9FFZ - chains A and F of the 6 polymer chains in the assembly; structure by electron microscopy, 3.30 A resolution.

[Chain A]
Name: Gamma-aminobutyric acid receptor subunit alpha-1
Organism: Homo sapiens
Reference sequence: P14867 (GBRA1_HUMAN); residues 5-429 here correspond to UniProt positions 32-456 (UniProt number = residue number + 27)
Amino-acid sequence (411 residues; numbered -52 to 429; 71 numbers in that range are skipped by the numbering (no residue carries them; nothing is unmodelled there); the number before each row is that of its first residue; numbers below 1 keep their minus sign (Met-52 is residue -52)):
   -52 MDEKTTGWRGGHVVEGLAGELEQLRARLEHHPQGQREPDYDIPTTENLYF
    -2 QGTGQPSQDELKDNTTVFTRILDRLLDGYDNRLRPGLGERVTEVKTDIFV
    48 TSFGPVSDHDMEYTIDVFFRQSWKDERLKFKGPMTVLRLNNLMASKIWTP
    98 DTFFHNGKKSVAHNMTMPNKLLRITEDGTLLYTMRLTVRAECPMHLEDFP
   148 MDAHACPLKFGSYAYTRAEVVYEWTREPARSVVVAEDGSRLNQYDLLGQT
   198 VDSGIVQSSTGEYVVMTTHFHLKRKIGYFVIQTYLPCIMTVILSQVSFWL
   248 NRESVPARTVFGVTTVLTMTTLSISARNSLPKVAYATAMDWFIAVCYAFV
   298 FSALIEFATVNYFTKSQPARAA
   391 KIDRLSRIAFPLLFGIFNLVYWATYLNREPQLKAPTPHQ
Unresolved in the structure: -52 to 9, 419-429
Construct notes: initiating methionine (-52); expression tag (-51 to 4); linker (313-319)
Curated features (UniProtKB/Swiss-Prot):
  - binding site (4-aminobutanoate): Arg67, Thr130
  - binding site (3alpha-hydroxy-5alpha-pregnan-11,20-dione): Trp246
  - glycosylation (N-linked (GlcNAc...) asparagine): Asn11, Asn111
Disulfide bonds: Cys139-Cys153
Glycans and other covalent adducts: glycan linked to Asn111
Residues lining bound ligands:
  - gamma-amino-butanoic acid (ABU): Phe65, Arg67, Leu118, Thr130
  - D3D ((19S,22R,25R)-22,25,26-trihydroxy-16,22-dioxo-17,21,23-trioxa-22lambda~5~-phosphahexacosan-19-yl (9E)-octadec-9-enoate): Lys222, Ile223, Gly224, Val227, Ile228, Leu232, Pro233, Ile235, Met236, Ile239, Pro401, Gly405, Asn408, Trp412, Leu416

[Chain F]
Name: Nanobody38
Organism: Lama glama
Notes: antibody fragment or engineered binder
Amino-acid sequence (133 residues; each row starts with the number of its first residue):
     2 QVQLQESGGGLVQAGGSLRVSCAASGRTFTTYIMAWFRQAPGKEREFLAA
    52 MDQGRIQYYGDSVRGRFTISRDYAKNSVDLQLDGLRPEDTAVYYCAAGAG
   102 FWGLRTASSYHYWGQGTQVTVSSHHHHHHEPEA
Unresolved in the structure: 125-134
Disulfide bonds: Cys23-Cys96

[Interface between chain A and chain F]
Pairs across the interface (29):
  Pro140(A) - Gln54(F)
  His142(A) - Thr32(F)
  His142(A) - Tyr33(F)
  Ala150(A) - Phe102(F)  hydrophobic
  His151(A) - Phe102(F)
  Lys156(A) - Asp53(F)  salt bridge
  Leu194(A) - Trp103(F)
  Gly195(A) - Trp103(F)
  Thr197(A) - Gly104(F)
  Asp199(A) - Tyr59(F)
  Asp199(A) - Leu105(F)
  Asp199(A) - Arg106(F)  salt bridge
  Ser200(A) - Tyr59(F)
  Gly201(A) - Gln58(F)
  Ile202(A) - Arg56(F)
  Ile202(A) - Ile57(F)
  Ile202(A) - Gln58(F)  hydrogen bond (backbone-backbone)
  Val203(A) - Arg56(F)
  Val203(A) - Ile57(F)  hydrophobic
  Gln204(A) - Arg56(F)  hydrogen bond (backbone-side chain)
  Ser205(A) - Arg56(F)
  Val212(A) - Ile57(F)  hydrophobic
  Thr214(A) - Tyr59(F)  hydrogen bond
  His216(A) - Tyr59(F)
  His216(A) - Leu105(F)
  His218(A) - Phe102(F)
  His218(A) - Trp103(F)  hydrogen bond (side chain-backbone)
  His218(A) - Gly104(F)  hydrogen bond (side chain-backbone)
  Leu219(A) - Phe102(F)
Other interface residues (no listed pair), chain A (22 interface residues in all): Glu144, Ala152
Other interface residues (no listed pair), chain F (17 interface residues in all): Arg28, Gly55, Ala100, Gly101

[Summary]
22 residues of chain A face 17 of chain F across their interface, with 5 hydrogen bonds and 2 salt bridges.
Polar pairs include Lys156(A)-Asp53(F), Asp199(A)-Arg106(F) and Gln204(A)-Arg56(F). Bound to chain A:
gamma-amino-butanoic acid and compound D3D. Covalently linked N-acetylglucosamine: at Asn111(A).
Chain A is Gamma-aminobutyric acid receptor subunit alpha-1 (Homo sapiens) and chain F is Nanobody38 (Lama
glama); the structure, Cryo-EM structure of the alpha1beta3gamma2 GABA(A) receptor in complex with GABA and
Nb38 in the short-lived ..., was determined by electron microscopy.
